8REK - chains A and L of the 3 polymer chains in the assembly; structure by X-ray diffraction, 3.05 A resolution.

== Chain A ==
Protein: Apical membrane antigen 1 (Fragment)
Source organism: Plasmodium vivax Sal-1
UniProt: Q9TY14 (Q9TY14_PLAVI); residues 43-487 here correspond to UniProt positions 1-445 (UniProt number = residue number - 42)
Chain sequence (469 residues; numbered 41 to 509; the number before each row is that of its first residue):
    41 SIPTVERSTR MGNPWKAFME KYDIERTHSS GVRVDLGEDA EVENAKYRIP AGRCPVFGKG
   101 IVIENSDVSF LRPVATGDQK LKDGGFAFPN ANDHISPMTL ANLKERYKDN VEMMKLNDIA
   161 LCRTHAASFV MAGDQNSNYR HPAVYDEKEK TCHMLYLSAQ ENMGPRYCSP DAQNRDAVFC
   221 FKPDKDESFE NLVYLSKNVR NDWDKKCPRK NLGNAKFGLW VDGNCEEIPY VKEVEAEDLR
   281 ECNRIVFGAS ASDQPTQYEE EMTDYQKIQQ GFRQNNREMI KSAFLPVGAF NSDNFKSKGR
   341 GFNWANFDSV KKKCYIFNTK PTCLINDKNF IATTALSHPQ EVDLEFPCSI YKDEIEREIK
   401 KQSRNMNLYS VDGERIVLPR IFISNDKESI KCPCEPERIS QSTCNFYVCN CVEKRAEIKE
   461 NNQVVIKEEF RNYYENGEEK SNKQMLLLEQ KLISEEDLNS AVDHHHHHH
Unresolved in the structure: 41-43, 171-176, 212-216, 295-306, 328-332, 404-409, 475-509
Sequence notes: expression tag (41-42, 488-509); engineered mutation Asn178 (Ser136 in Q9TY14), Asp226 (Asn184 in Q9TY14), Gln441 (Asn399 in Q9TY14)
Disulfide bonds: Cys94-Cys247, Cys162-Cys192, Cys208-Cys220, Cys265-Cys363, Cys282-Cys354, Cys388-Cys444, Cys432-Cys449, Cys434-Cys451

== Chain L ==
Protein: Fab 8.1.1 light chain
Source organism: Mus musculus
Notes: antibody fragment or engineered binder
Chain sequence (213 residues; each row starts with the number of its first residue; note: 1 number in that range is skipped by the numbering (no residue carries it; nothing is unmodelled there)):
     1 EIVLSQSPAI LSASPGEKVT MTCRASS
    29 SVSYMHWYQQ KPGSSPKPWI YATFNLASGV PARFSGSGSG TSYSLTISRV EAEDAATYYC
    89 QQWSSNPPTF GAGTKLELKR ADAAPTVSIF PPSSEQLTSG GASVVCFLNN FYPKDINVKW
   149 KIDGSERQNG VLNSWTDQDS KDSTYSMSST LTLTKDEYER HNSYTCEATH KTSTSPIVKS
   209 FNRNEC
Unresolved in the structure: 213-214
Modified / non-standard residues: Glu1 (pyroglutamic acid; PCA)
Disulfide bonds: Cys23-Cys88, Cys134-Cys194

== How chain A and chain L interact ==
Residue-residue contacts - 10 pairs, chain A then chain L:
  Pro433(A) with Trp91(L); Asn94(L)
  Cys434(A) with Trp91(L), hydrophobic
  Asn450(A) with Tyr32(L)
  Cys451(A) with Trp91(L); Asn94(L), hydrogen bond (backbone-side chain)
  Val452(A) with Ser92(L); Asn94(L)
  Glu453(A) with Ser92(L); Ser93(L), hydrogen bond

== Summary ==
6 residues of chain A and 5 residues of chain L are in contact; the contacts include 2 hydrogen bonds. Polar
pairs include Cys451(A)-Asn94(L) and Glu453(A)-Ser93(L).
Chain A is Apical membrane antigen 1 (Fragment) (Plasmodium vivax Sal-1) and chain L is Fab 8.1.1 light chain
(Mus musculus); the structure, Plasmodium vivax Apical Membrane Antigen 1/Fab complex, was determined by X-ray
diffraction together with 8REL, 9EVN and 9EVO from the same study.
